Entry 2MQV (solution NMR); this record covers chains A and B.

== Chain A ==
Name: Nucleocapsid protein p10
Source organism: Murine leukemia virus
Reference sequence: P03355 (POL_MLVMS); residues 1-56 here correspond to UniProt positions 479-534 (UniProt number = residue number + 478)
Sequence (56 residues; numbered 1 to 56; the number before each row is that of its first residue):
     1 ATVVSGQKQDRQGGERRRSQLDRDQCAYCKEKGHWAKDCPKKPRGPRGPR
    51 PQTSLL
Metal / ion sites: Zn2+: Cys-26, Cys-29, His-34, Cys-39

== Chain B ==
Molecule: 68-nt RNA strand
Sequence (68 nucleotides; row label = number of the first residue in the row):
    93 GGGCGAGGGUCUCCUCUGAGUGAUUGACUACCCGUCAGCGGGGGUCUUUC
   143 AUUUGGGGGCUCGUGCCC
Reported in the primary citation:
  - mutagenesis - G110U: decreased binding to Nucleocapsid protein p10 (chain A)

== Chain A / chain B interface ==
Residue-residue contacts (36):
  Lys-8(A) / U102(B)  phosphate contact
  Lys-8(A) / C103(B)  phosphate contact
  Gln-9(A) / C103(B)  phosphate contact
  Gln-9(A) / U104(B)  phosphate contact
  Asp-10(A) / C103(B)  phosphate contact
  Gln-12(A) / U102(B)  phosphate contact
  Gln-12(A) / C103(B)  phosphate contact
  Gly-14(A) / U146(B)  sugar contact
  Arg-16(A) / U107(B)  phosphate contact
  Arg-16(A) / C108(B)  phosphate contact
  Arg-16(A) / U109(B)  base contact
  Arg-16(A) / G147(B)  base contact
  Arg-17(A) / U109(B)  base contact
  Arg-17(A) / U145(B)  sugar contact
  Arg-17(A) / U146(B)  base contact
  Arg-18(A) / U109(B)  sugar contact
  Arg-18(A) / G110(B)  sugar contact
  Arg-18(A) / A111(B)  sugar contact
  Leu-21(A) / U109(B)  base contact
  Asp-22(A) / G110(B)  base contact
  Arg-23(A) / G110(B)  sugar contact
  Arg-23(A) / A111(B)  base contact
  Gln-25(A) / G110(B)  base contact
  Ala-27(A) / C108(B)  sugar contact
  Ala-27(A) / U109(B)  base contact
  Ala-27(A) / G110(B)  base contact
  Tyr-28(A) / U107(B)  sugar contact
  Tyr-28(A) / C108(B)  base contact
  Cys-29(A) / U107(B)  base contact
  Lys-30(A) / U107(B)  sugar contact
  Lys-30(A) / U109(B)  base contact
  Trp-35(A) / G110(B)  base contact
  Ala-36(A) / C108(B)  base contact
  Ala-36(A) / G110(B)  base contact
  Lys-41(A) / U107(B)  base contact
  Lys-42(A) / C108(B)  base contact
Interface residues without a listed pair, chain A (23 interface residues in all): Glu-15, Asp-24, Cys-26
Interface residues without a listed pair, chain B (13 interface residues in all): C105, C106
From the paper, about this interface:
  - interface residues, chain A: Tyr-28(A), Trp-35(A)

== Summary ==
Chain A and chain B form an interface of 23 and 13 residues respectively. The Zn2+ site is built by Cys-26(A),
Cys-29(A), His-34(A) and Cys-39(A). The paper reports that G110U of chain B reduces binding to Nucleocapsid
protein p10 (chain A); interface residues Tyr-28(A) and Trp-35(A).
Here chain A is Nucleocapsid protein p10 (Murine leukemia virus) and chain B is a 68-nt RNA strand. Entry 2MQV
(Solution NMR structure of the U5-primer binding site (U5-PBS) domain of murine leukemia virus RNA genome ...)
was determined by solution NMR (same publication as 2MS0 and 2MS1).
